PDB entry 9FJP | electron microscopy, 3.20 A resolution | chains c and d of the 7 polymer chains in the assembly

== Chain c ==
Name: DNA-directed RNA polymerase subunit beta
From: Mycobacterium tuberculosis H37Rv
Notes: EC 2.7.7.6; engineered mutation(s): L2E3G4C5I6 -> V
Reference sequence: P9WGY9 (RPOB_MYCTU); residue numbers follow UniProt; this construct covers 6-1178
Sequence (1174 residues; each row starts with the number of its first residue):
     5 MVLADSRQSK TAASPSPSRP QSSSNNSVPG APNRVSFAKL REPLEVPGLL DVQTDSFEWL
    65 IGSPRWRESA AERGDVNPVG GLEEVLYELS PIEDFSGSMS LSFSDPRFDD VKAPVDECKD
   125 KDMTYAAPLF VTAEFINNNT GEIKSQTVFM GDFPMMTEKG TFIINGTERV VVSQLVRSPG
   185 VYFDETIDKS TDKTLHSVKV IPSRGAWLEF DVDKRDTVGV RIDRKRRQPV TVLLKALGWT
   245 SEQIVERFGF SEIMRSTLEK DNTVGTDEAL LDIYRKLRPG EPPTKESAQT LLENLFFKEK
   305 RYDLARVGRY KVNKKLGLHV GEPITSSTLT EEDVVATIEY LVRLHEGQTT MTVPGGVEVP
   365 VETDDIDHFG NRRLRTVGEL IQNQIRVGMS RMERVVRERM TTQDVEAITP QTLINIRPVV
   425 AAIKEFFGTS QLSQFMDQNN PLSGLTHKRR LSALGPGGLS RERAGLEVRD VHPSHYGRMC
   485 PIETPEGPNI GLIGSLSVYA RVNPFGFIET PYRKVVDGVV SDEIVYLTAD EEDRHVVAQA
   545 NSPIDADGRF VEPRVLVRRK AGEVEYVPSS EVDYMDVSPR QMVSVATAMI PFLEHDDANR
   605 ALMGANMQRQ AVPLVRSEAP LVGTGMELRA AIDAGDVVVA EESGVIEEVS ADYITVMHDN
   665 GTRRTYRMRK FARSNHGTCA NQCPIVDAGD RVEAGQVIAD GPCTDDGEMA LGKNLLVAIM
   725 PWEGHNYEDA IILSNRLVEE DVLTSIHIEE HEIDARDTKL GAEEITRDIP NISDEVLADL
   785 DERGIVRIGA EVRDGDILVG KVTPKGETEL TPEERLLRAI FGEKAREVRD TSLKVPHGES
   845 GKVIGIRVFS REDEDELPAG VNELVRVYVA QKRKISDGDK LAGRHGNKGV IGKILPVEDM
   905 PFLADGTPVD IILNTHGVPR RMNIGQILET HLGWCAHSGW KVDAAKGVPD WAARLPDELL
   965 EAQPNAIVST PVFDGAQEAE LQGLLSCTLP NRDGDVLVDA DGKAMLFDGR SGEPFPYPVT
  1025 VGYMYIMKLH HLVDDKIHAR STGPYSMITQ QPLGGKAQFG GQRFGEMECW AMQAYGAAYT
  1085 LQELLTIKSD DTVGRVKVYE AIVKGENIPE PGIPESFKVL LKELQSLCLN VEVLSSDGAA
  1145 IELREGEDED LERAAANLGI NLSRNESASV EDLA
Unresolved in the structure: 5-28, 1148-1178
Construct notes: initiating methionine (5); conflict V6 (Ile in P9WGY9)
Curated features (UniProtKB/Swiss-Prot):
  - natural variant: V423 (V423A: In strain: vr1), L436 (L436P: In strain: vr2), S437 (S437T: In strain: vr3), Q438 to D441 (sequence variant, change not given here; In strain: RJ49), Q438 (Q438L: In strain: vr4), F439 (F439V: In strain: RJ37), M440 to N443 (deletion: In strain: RJ55), D441 (D441V: In strain: vr3), L449 to K452 (sequence variant, change not given here; In strain: RJ48), H451 (H451D: In strain: vr5; H451L: In strain: SP28; H451N: In strain: vr6; H451P: In strain: vr8; H451Q: In strain: vr1; H451R: In strain: vr7), S456 (S456L: In strain: vr11 and RJ37; S456Q: In strain: vr9; S456W: In strain: vr10), L458 (L458P: In strain: vr12 and SP22)
  - mutagenesis: E138 (E138R: Weakens interaction with TRCF and CarD), I147 (I147A: Weakens interaction with TRCF and CarD), K148 (K148A: Does not affect association with TRCF, but weakens interaction with CarD), S149 (S149A: Does not affect association with TRCF, but weakens interaction with CarD)

== Chain d ==
Name: DNA-directed RNA polymerase subunit beta'
From: Mycobacterium tuberculosis H37Rv
Notes: EC 2.7.7.6
Reference sequence: P9WGY7 (RPOC_MYCTU); residue numbers follow UniProt; this construct covers 4-1316
Sequence (1319 residues; row label = number of the first residue in the row):
     4 VNFFDELRIG LATAEDIRQW SYGEVKKPET INYRTLKPEK DGLFCEKIFG PTRDWECYCG
    64 KYKRVRFKGI ICERCGVEVT RAKVRRERMG HIELAAPVTH IWYFKGVPSR LGYLLDLAPK
   124 DLEKIIYFAA YVITSVDEEM RHNELSTLEA EMAVERKAVE DQRDGELEAR AQKLEADLAE
   184 LEAEGAKADA RRKVRDGGER EMRQIRDRAQ RELDRLEDIW STFTKLAPKQ LIVDENLYRE
   244 LVDRYGEYFT GAMGAESIQK LIENFDIDAE AESLRDVIRN GKGQKKLRAL KRLKVVAAFQ
   304 QSGNSPMGMV LDAVPVIPPE LRPMVQLDGG RFATSDLNDL YRRVINRNNR LKRLIDLGAP
   364 EIIVNNEKRM LQESVDALFD NGRRGRPVTG PGNRPLKSLS DLLKGKQGRF RQNLLGKRVD
   424 YSGRSVIVVG PQLKLHQCGL PKLMALELFK PFVMKRLVDL NHAQNIKSAK RMVERQRPQV
   484 WDVLEEVIAE HPVLLNRAPT LHRLGIQAFE PMLVEGKAIQ LHPLVCEAFN ADFDGDQMAV
   544 HLPLSAEAQA EARILMLSSN NILSPASGRP LAMPRLDMVT GLYYLTTEVP GDTGEYQPAS
   604 GDHPETGVYS SPAEAIMAAD RGVLSVRAKI KVRLTQLRPP VEIEAELFGH SGWQPGDAWM
   664 AETTLGRVMF NELLPLGYPF VNKQMHKKVQ AAIINDLAER YPMIVVAQTV DKLKDAGFYW
   724 ATRSGVTVSM ADVLVPPRKK EILDHYEERA DKVEKQFQRG ALNHDERNEA LVEIWKEATD
   784 EVGQALREHY PDDNPIITIV DSGATGNFTQ TRTLAGMKGL VTNPKGEFIP RPVKSSFREG
   844 LTVLEYFINT HGARKGLADT ALRTADSGYL TRRLVDVSQD VIVREHDCQT ERGIVVELAE
   904 RAPDGTLIRD PYIETSAYAR TLGTDAVDEA GNVIVERGQD LGDPEIDALL AAGITQVKVR
   964 SVLTCATSTG VCATCYGRSM ATGKLVDIGE AVGIVAAQSI GEPGTQLTMR TFHQGGVGED
  1024 ITGGLPRVQE LFEARVPRGK APIADVTGRV RLEDGERFYK ITIVPDDGGE EVVYDKISKR
  1084 QRLRVFKHED GSERVLSDGD HVEVGQQLME GSADPHEVLR VQGPREVQIH LVREVQEVYR
  1144 AQGVSIHDKH IEVIVRQMLR RVTIIDSGST EFLPGSLIDR AEFEAENRRV VAEGGEPAAG
  1204 RPVLMGITKA SLATDSWLSA ASFQETTRVL TDAAINCRSD KLNGLKENVI IGKLIPAGTG
  1264 INRYRNIAVQ PTEEARAAAY TIPSYEDQYY SPDFGAATGA AVPLDDYGYS DYRHHHHHH
Unresolved in the structure: 1013-1023, 1284-1322
Construct notes: expression tag (1317-1322)
Curated features (UniProtKB/Swiss-Prot):
  - binding site (Zn(2+)): C60, C62, C75, C78, C891, C968, C975, C978
  - binding site (Mg(2+)): D535, D537, D539
Metal / ion sites: Zn2+ site 1: C60, C62, C75, C78; Mg2+: D535, D537, D539; Zn2+ site 2: C891, C968, C975, C978
What the authors report for this chain:
  - conformationally variable residues (helix shift): A864

== Interface between chain c and chain d ==
Residue-residue contacts - 292 pairs, chain c then chain d:
  L470(c) - D862(d)
  R473(c) - R857(d)
  D474(c) - P827(d)
  V475(c) - P827(d)
  V475(c) - F850(d)  hydrophobic
  V475(c) - H854(d)
  V475(c) - R857(d)
  H476(c) - F850(d)
  P477(c) - F850(d)  hydrophobic
  Y480(c) - V846(d)
  P485(c) - F850(d)  hydrophobic
  P485(c) - T853(d)
  P485(c) - R857(d)  hydrogen bond (backbone-side chain)
  I486(c) - Y849(d)  hydrophobic
  T488(c) - R857(d)
  E490(c) - L860(d)
  I494(c) - L860(d)  hydrophobic
  G495(c) - R857(d)
  Q543(c) - V846(d)
  Q543(c) - L847(d)
  N545(c) - T845(d)  hydrogen bond
  N545(c) - V846(d)
  V568(c) - R834(d)
  V568(c) - L847(d)  hydrophobic
  P583(c) - V846(d)
  M586(c) - V846(d)  hydrophobic
  L597(c) - Y849(d)  hydrogen bond (backbone-side chain)
  E598(c) - G843(d)
  E598(c) - L844(d)  hydrogen bond (backbone-backbone)
  H599(c) - F840(d)  hydrogen bond (side chain-backbone)
  H599(c) - R841(d)  hydrogen bond (side chain-backbone)
  H599(c) - E842(d)
  H599(c) - G843(d)
  D600(c) - F840(d)
  D600(c) - Y849(d)  hydrogen bond (backbone-side chain)
  D601(c) - F840(d)
  D601(c) - Y849(d)
  D601(c) - N852(d)
  A602(c) - Y849(d)
  A602(c) - A856(d)  hydrophobic
  N603(c) - L860(d)
  A605(c) - Y849(d)
  I723(c) - T730(d)
  I723(c) - V731(d)  hydrophobic
  P725(c) - D580(d)
  P725(c) - A724(d)
  P725(c) - T725(d)  hydrogen bond (backbone-side chain)
  P725(c) - V729(d)
  W726(c) - T725(d)
  E727(c) - P434(d)
  E727(c) - T725(d)  hydrogen bond (backbone-side chain)
  E727(c) - R726(d)  salt bridge
  G728(c) - V432(d)
  G728(c) - P434(d)
  G728(c) - F721(d)
  H729(c) - V432(d)
  H729(c) - P434(d)
  Y731(c) - V432(d)  hydrophobic
  Y731(c) - P526(d)
  Y731(c) - C529(d)
  Y731(c) - F536(d)
  Y731(c) - R578(d)  hydrogen bond
  Y731(c) - D580(d)
  Y731(c) - M581(d)  hydrophobic
  Y731(c) - F721(d)  hydrophobic
  E732(c) - C529(d)  hydrogen bond
  E732(c) - A534(d)
  E732(c) - F536(d)  hydrogen bond (backbone-backbone)
  E732(c) - R578(d)  salt bridge
  D733(c) - F536(d)
  D733(c) - D537(d)
  A734(c) - V432(d)  hydrophobic
  A734(c) - F536(d)
  R760(c) - G332(d)
  K884(c) - D537(d)
  K892(c) - D537(d)  salt bridge
  V894(c) - V429(d)  hydrophobic
  V894(c) - V431(d)  hydrophobic
  V894(c) - F536(d)
  V894(c) - D537(d)
  V894(c) - G538(d)
  I895(c) - V431(d)
  T919(c) - V729(d)
  T919(c) - T730(d)
  T919(c) - V731(d)
  H920(c) - L579(d)
  H920(c) - D580(d)  salt bridge
  H920(c) - T583(d)  hydrogen bond
  P923(c) - I799(d)  hydrophobic
  R924(c) - L579(d)
  R924(c) - T808(d)  hydrogen bond
  R924(c) - Q813(d)
  M926(c) - T816(d)
  M926(c) - F840(d)  hydrophobic
  I928(c) - M733(d)  hydrophobic
  I928(c) - F840(d)
  I931(c) - V731(d)  hydrophobic
  I931(c) - S732(d)
  I931(c) - M733(d)  hydrophobic
  L932(c) - M733(d)  hydrophobic
  H935(c) - S732(d)
  H935(c) - M733(d)
  F977(c) - Y849(d)  hydrophobic
  E982(c) - R841(d)  salt bridge
  D1005(c) - S732(d)
  D1005(c) - A734(d)
  K1007(c) - T730(d)
  K1007(c) - S732(d)  hydrogen bond
  K1007(c) - D735(d)  salt bridge
  D1012(c) - R726(d)  salt bridge
  S1015(c) - R726(d)
  F1019(c) - T725(d)
  P1020(c) - R726(d)
  Y1021(c) - Y587(d)
  Y1021(c) - R630(d)
  Y1021(c) - R726(d)
  Y1021(c) - S727(d)
  Y1021(c) - G728(d)
  V1023(c) - T730(d)
  T1024(c) - T730(d)
  T1024(c) - V731(d)  hydrogen bond (side chain-backbone)
  T1024(c) - S732(d)
  V1037(c) - K520(d)
  D1038(c) - K520(d)  salt bridge
  K1040(c) - R427(d)
  K1040(c) - V429(d)
  K1040(c) - Q540(d)
  I1041(c) - R427(d)
  I1041(c) - S428(d)
  H1042(c) - G426(d)
  H1042(c) - R427(d)  hydrogen bond (backbone-backbone)
  H1042(c) - M447(d)
  A1043(c) - S425(d)
  A1043(c) - M447(d)  hydrophobic
  A1043(c) - E450(d)
  R1044(c) - D423(d)  salt bridge
  R1044(c) - Y424(d)  hydrogen bond (backbone-backbone)
  R1044(c) - S425(d)  hydrogen bond (backbone-backbone)
  S1045(c) - D423(d)
  S1045(c) - Y424(d)
  S1045(c) - E450(d)  hydrogen bond (side chain-backbone)
  T1046(c) - Y424(d)
  Y1049(c) - D423(d)  hydrogen bond
  M1051(c) - R89(d)  hydrogen bond (backbone-side chain)
  I1052(c) - R89(d)  hydrogen bond (backbone-side chain)
  I1052(c) - P326(d)  hydrophobic
  Q1054(c) - R89(d)
  Q1055(c) - K420(d)
  Q1055(c) - R421(d)
  P1056(c) - R421(d)
  P1056(c) - D423(d)
  Q1062(c) - E450(d)
  G1065(c) - R421(d)  hydrogen bond (backbone-side chain)
  G1065(c) - V422(d)
  G1065(c) - S425(d)
  Q1066(c) - V422(d)
  Q1066(c) - S425(d)  hydrogen bond (backbone-side chain)
  Q1066(c) - G426(d)
  Q1066(c) - R427(d)
  R1067(c) - L418(d)
  R1067(c) - G419(d)  hydrogen bond (side chain-backbone)
  R1067(c) - K420(d)
  R1067(c) - R421(d)
  F1068(c) - G419(d)
  F1068(c) - K420(d)  hydrogen bond (backbone-backbone)
  G1069(c) - L418(d)
  E1070(c) - L417(d)
  E1070(c) - R875(d)  salt bridge
  M1071(c) - P502(d)  hydrophobic
  M1071(c) - T503(d)
  E1072(c) - N499(d)
  E1072(c) - T503(d)
  E1072(c) - I509(d)
  W1074(c) - R875(d)
  W1074(c) - V878(d)
  W1074(c) - I997(d)
  W1074(c) - Q1001(d)
  A1075(c) - T503(d)
  A1075(c) - I509(d)  hydrophobic
  M1076(c) - M559(d)  hydrophobic
  Q1077(c) - Q882(d)
  Q1077(c) - L1248(d)
  Q1077(c) - V1252(d)
  Q1077(c) - I1258(d)
  Y1079(c) - R506(d)  hydrogen bond (side chain-backbone)
  Y1079(c) - L507(d)
  Y1079(c) - I509(d)  hydrogen bond (side chain-backbone)
  Y1079(c) - Q510(d)
  Y1079(c) - L558(d)
  Y1079(c) - M559(d)  hydrophobic
  Y1079(c) - N564(d)  hydrogen bond
  G1080(c) - A1260(d)
  G1080(c) - G1261(d)
  G1080(c) - T1262(d)  hydrogen bond (backbone-backbone)
  A1081(c) - E554(d)
  A1082(c) - E554(d)  hydrogen bond (backbone-side chain)
  A1082(c) - L1257(d)
  A1082(c) - I1258(d)  hydrophobic
  A1082(c) - T1262(d)  hydrogen bond (backbone-side chain)
  A1082(c) - G1263(d)
  Y1083(c) - E550(d)
  Y1083(c) - E554(d)  hydrogen bond (backbone-side chain)
  Y1083(c) - T1262(d)
  Y1083(c) - R1268(d)
  T1084(c) - L497(d)
  T1084(c) - A551(d)
  T1084(c) - E554(d)  hydrogen bond (backbone-side chain)
  L1085(c) - V1252(d)  hydrophobic
  Q1086(c) - G1255(d)
  Q1086(c) - L1257(d)
  E1087(c) - L547(d)
  E1087(c) - S548(d)  hydrogen bond
  E1087(c) - A551(d)
  L1088(c) - V422(d)
  L1089(c) - K420(d)
  L1089(c) - V1252(d)  hydrophobic
  T1090(c) - G1255(d)
  K1092(c) - V422(d)
  K1092(c) - D423(d)  hydrogen bond (backbone-backbone)
  K1092(c) - Y424(d)
  K1092(c) - L545(d)  hydrogen bond (side chain-backbone)
  K1092(c) - L547(d)
  S1093(c) - K420(d)
  S1093(c) - R421(d)  hydrogen bond (side chain-backbone)
  D1094(c) - K420(d)  salt bridge
  Y1103(c) - Y424(d)
  Y1103(c) - M457(d)
  I1106(c) - Y424(d)
  I1106(c) - P454(d)  hydrophobic
  I1106(c) - F455(d)  hydrophobic
  I1106(c) - K458(d)
  I1106(c) - L547(d)  hydrophobic
  V1107(c) - M457(d)  hydrophobic
  V1107(c) - K458(d)
  V1107(c) - I469(d)  hydrophobic
  K1108(c) - K458(d)
  I1112(c) - S548(d)
  P1118(c) - I1254(d)
  E1119(c) - R89(d)
  S1120(c) - K420(d)  hydrogen bond
  F1121(c) - L10(d)  hydrophobic
  F1121(c) - I1254(d)  hydrophobic
  V1123(c) - R89(d)
  V1123(c) - L324(d)  hydrophobic
  V1123(c) - R412(d)
  L1124(c) - F413(d)  hydrophobic
  K1126(c) - E90(d)  hydrogen bond (side chain-backbone)
  K1126(c) - M92(d)
  E1127(c) - L402(d)
  E1127(c) - L405(d)
  E1127(c) - L406(d)
  L1128(c) - L406(d)  hydrophobic
  Q1129(c) - P318(d)
  S1130(c) - P318(d)
  S1130(c) - I320(d)
  S1130(c) - Y344(d)
  S1130(c) - F382(d)
  S1130(c) - L402(d)
  L1131(c) - H103(d)  hydrogen bond (backbone-side chain)
  L1131(c) - W105(d)  hydrophobic
  L1131(c) - F382(d)  hydrophobic
  L1131(c) - L402(d)  hydrophobic
  L1131(c) - L406(d)  hydrophobic
  C1132(c) - A15(d)  hydrogen bond (backbone-backbone)
  C1132(c) - L314(d)  hydrophobic
  C1132(c) - P318(d)
  C1132(c) - F382(d)  hydrophobic
  L1133(c) - G13(d)
  L1133(c) - W105(d)  hydrophobic
  L1133(c) - A1237(d)  hydrophobic
  N1134(c) - R11(d)
  N1134(c) - I12(d)
  N1134(c) - G13(d)  hydrogen bond (backbone-backbone)
  N1134(c) - A15(d)
  N1134(c) - W23(d)
  V1135(c) - L10(d)  hydrophobic
  V1135(c) - R11(d)
  V1135(c) - I12(d)  hydrophobic
  E1136(c) - L10(d)
  E1136(c) - R11(d)  salt bridge
  V1137(c) - F7(d)  hydrophobic
  V1137(c) - E9(d)
  V1137(c) - L10(d)  hydrophobic
  L1138(c) - D8(d)
  L1138(c) - E9(d)  hydrogen bond (backbone-backbone)
  L1138(c) - R11(d)
  S1139(c) - F6(d)
  S1139(c) - D8(d)
  S1140(c) - D8(d)  hydrogen bond (backbone-side chain)
  I1145(c) - F7(d)  hydrophobic
  L1147(c) - F7(d)  hydrophobic
  L1147(c) - E90(d)
Interface residues without a listed pair, chain c (153 interface residues in all): C484, L560, R562, E569, Y570, L606, M724, K763, D881, G882, G893, G896, N918, V922, Q981, P1022, C1073, A1078, R1099, G1109, I1117
Interface residues without a listed pair, chain d (170 interface residues in all): L14, D19, Y106, E323, D331, G333, S403, Q415, N416, P444, L451, K453, K473, H505, A521, D535, A542, H544, Y722, V736, E750, R770, I802, G809, L817, K837, A861, T874, A994, V998, W1220, L1221, L1233, I1253

== In short ==
153 residues of chain c and 170 residues of chain d are in contact, with 46 hydrogen bonds and 12 salt
bridges. Polar contacts include E727(c)-R726(d), E732(c)-R578(d) and K892(c)-D537(d). From UniProt: 4
mutagenesis sites on chain c; 8 Zn2+-binding residues and 3 Mg2+-binding residues on chain d. The paper
reports conformational variability at A864(d).
Chain c is DNA-directed RNA polymerase subunit beta and chain d is DNA-directed RNA polymerase subunit beta',
both from Mycobacterium tuberculosis H37Rv; the structure, Cryo-EM structure of Mycobacterium tuberculosis
sigma-B RNA polymerase bound to -10 promoter element ssDNA oligo, was determined by electron microscopy
together with 9FJR and 9FJS from the same study.
